PDB entry 6N61 | X-ray diffraction, 3.25 A resolution | chains D and E of the 9 polymer chains in the assembly

# Chain D
Name: DNA-directed RNA polymerase subunit beta'
Organism: Escherichia coli
Notes: EC 2.7.7.6
UniProt: P0A8T7 (RPOC_ECOLI); numbering as in UniProt (aligned over 2-1407)
Chain sequence (1409 residues; each row starts with the number of its first residue):
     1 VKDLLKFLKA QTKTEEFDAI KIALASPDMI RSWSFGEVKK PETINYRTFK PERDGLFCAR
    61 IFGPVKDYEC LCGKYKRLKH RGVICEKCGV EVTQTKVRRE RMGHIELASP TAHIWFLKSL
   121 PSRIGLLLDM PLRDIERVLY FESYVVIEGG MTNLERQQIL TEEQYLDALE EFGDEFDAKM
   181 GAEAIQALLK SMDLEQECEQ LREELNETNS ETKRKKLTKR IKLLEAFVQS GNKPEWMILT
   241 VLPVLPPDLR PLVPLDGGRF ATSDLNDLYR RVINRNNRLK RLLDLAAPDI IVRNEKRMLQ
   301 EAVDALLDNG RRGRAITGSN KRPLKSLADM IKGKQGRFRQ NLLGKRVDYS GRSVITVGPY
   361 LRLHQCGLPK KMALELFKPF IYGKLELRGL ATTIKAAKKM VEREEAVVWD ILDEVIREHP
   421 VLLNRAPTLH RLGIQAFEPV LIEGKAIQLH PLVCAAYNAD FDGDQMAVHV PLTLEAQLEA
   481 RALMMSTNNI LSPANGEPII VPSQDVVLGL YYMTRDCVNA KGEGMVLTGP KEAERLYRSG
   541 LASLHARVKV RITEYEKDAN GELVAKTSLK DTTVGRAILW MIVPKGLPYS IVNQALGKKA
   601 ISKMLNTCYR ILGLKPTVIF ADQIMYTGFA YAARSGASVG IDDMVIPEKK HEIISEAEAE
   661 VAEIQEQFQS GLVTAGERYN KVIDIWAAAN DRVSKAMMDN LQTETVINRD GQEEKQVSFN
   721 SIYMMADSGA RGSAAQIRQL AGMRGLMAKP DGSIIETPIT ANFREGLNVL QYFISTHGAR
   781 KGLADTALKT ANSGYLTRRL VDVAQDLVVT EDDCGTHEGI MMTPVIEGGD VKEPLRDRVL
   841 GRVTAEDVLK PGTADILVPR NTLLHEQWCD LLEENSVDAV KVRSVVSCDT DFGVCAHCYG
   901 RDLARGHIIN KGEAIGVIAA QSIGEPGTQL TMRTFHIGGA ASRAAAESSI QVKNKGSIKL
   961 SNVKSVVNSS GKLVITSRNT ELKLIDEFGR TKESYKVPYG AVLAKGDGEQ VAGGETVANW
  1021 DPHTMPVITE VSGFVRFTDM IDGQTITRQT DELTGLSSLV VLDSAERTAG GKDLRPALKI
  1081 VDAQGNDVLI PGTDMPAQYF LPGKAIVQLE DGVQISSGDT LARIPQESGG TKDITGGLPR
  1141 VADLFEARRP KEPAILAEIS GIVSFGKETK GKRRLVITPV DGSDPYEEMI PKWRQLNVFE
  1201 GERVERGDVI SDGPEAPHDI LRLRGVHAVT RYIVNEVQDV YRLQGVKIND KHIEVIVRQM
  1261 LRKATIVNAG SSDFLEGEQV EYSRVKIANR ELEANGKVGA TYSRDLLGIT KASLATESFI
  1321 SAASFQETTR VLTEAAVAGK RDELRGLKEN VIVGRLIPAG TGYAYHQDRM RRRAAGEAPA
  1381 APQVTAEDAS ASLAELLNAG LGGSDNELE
Disordered / not traced: 1-16, 939-947, 1026-1133, 1274-1276, 1376-1409
Construct notes: expression tag (1, 1408-1409)
Bound ions: Zn2+ site 1: C70, C72, C85, C88; Mg2+: D460, D462, D464; Zn2+ site 2: C814, C888, C895
UniProt features mapped onto this chain:
  - binding site (Zn(2+)): C70, C72, C85, C88, C814, C888, C895, C898
  - binding site (Mg(2+)): D460, D462, D464
  - modified residue: K983 (N6-acetyllysine)

# Chain E
Name: DNA-directed RNA polymerase subunit omega
Organism: Escherichia coli
Notes: EC 2.7.7.6
UniProt: P0A800 (RPOZ_ECOLI); residue numbers follow UniProt; this construct covers 1-90
Chain sequence (90 residues; row label = number of the first residue in the row):
     1 MARVTVQDAV EKIGNRFDLV LVAARRARQM QVGGKDPLVP EENDKTTVIA LREIEEGLIN
    61 NQILDVRERQ EQQEQEAAEL QAVTAIAEGR
Disordered / not traced: 1, 81-90

# How chain D and chain E interact
Contacting residue pairs (52; chain D residue first):
  H364(D) - V4(E)
  E414(D) - K45(E)
  V415(D) - K45(E)  hydrogen bond (backbone-side chain)
  R417(D) - N43(E)  hydrogen bond
  R417(D) - D44(E)  salt bridge
  R417(D) - K45(E)  hydrogen bond (backbone-side chain)
  E418(D) - A2(E)  hydrogen bond (side chain-backbone)
  E418(D) - D44(E)
  E418(D) - K45(E)  hydrogen bond (side chain-backbone)
  E418(D) - V48(E)
  E438(D) - A2(E)
  L474(D) - A27(E)  hydrophobic
  L474(D) - R28(E)
  L474(D) - Q31(E)
  E475(D) - V20(E)
  E475(D) - A24(E)
  E475(D) - R28(E)  salt bridge
  Q477(D) - T47(E)
  L478(D) - V20(E)
  L478(D) - A23(E)
  L478(D) - A24(E)
  L478(D) - T47(E)
  L478(D) - L51(E)  hydrophobic
  E479(D) - V20(E)
  R481(D) - R3(E)  hydrogen bond (side chain-backbone)
  R481(D) - V6(E)
  R481(D) - L51(E)
  A482(D) - V6(E)  hydrophobic
  A482(D) - R16(E)  hydrogen bond (backbone-side chain)
  L483(D) - R16(E)
  L483(D) - F17(E)  hydrophobic
  M485(D) - V4(E)
  T487(D) - V4(E)  hydrogen bond (side chain-backbone)
  N488(D) - V4(E)
  N488(D) - V6(E)
  N488(D) - R16(E)
  L614(D) - T5(E)
  K615(D) - T5(E)
  K615(D) - Q7(E)
  K615(D) - D8(E)  salt bridge
  R905(D) - V10(E)
  N910(D) - G14(E)
  N910(D) - N15(E)
  N910(D) - R16(E)
  K911(D) - N15(E)
  K911(D) - F17(E)
  E913(D) - F17(E)
  G1360(D) - F17(E)
  T1361(D) - F17(E)
  T1361(D) - L21(E)
  A1364(D) - D18(E)
  A1364(D) - L21(E)  hydrophobic
Interface residues without a listed pair, chain D (27 interface residues in all): G912
Interface residues without a listed pair, chain E (28 interface residues in all): L19, E42

# Summary
27 residues of chain D face 28 of chain E across their interface; the contacts include 8 hydrogen bonds and 3
salt bridges. Polar pairs include R417(D)-D44(E), E475(D)-R28(E) and K615(D)-D8(E). Curated annotation
(UniProt) lists 8 Zn2+-binding residues and 3 Mg2+-binding residues on chain D.
Here chain D is DNA-directed RNA polymerase subunit beta' and chain E is DNA-directed RNA polymerase subunit
omega, both from Escherichia coli. Entry 6N61 (Escherichia coli RNA polymerase sigma70-holoenzyme bound to
upstream fork promoter DNA and Capistruin) was determined by X-ray diffraction together with 6N60 and 6N62
from the same study.
